Entry 6CD2 (X-ray diffraction, 3.70 A resolution); this record covers chains B and C of the 3 polymer chains in the assembly.

== Chain B ==
Molecule: PapGII adhesin protein
Organism: Escherichia coli
UniProt: Q47450 (Q47450_ECOLX); residues 1-316 here correspond to UniProt positions 21-336 (UniProt number = residue number + 20)
Sequence (316 residues; each row starts with the number of its first residue):
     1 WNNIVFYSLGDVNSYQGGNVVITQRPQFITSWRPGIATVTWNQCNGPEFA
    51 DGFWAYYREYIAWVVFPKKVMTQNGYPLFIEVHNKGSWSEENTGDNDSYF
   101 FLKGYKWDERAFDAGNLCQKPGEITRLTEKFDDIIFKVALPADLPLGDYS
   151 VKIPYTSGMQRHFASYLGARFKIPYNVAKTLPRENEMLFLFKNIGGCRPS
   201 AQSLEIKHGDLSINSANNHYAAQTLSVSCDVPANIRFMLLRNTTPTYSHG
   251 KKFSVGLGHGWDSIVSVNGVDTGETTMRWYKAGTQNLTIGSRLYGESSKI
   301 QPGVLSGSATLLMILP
Disulfide bonds: Cys44-Cys118, Cys197-Cys229
Curated features (UniProtKB/Swiss-Prot):
  - binding site (D-galactose): Glu59, Gly104 to Trp107

== Chain C ==
Molecule: Outer membrane usher protein PapC
Organism: Escherichia coli
Sequence (757 residues; numbered 1 to 821; 64 numbers in that range are skipped by the numbering (no residue carries them; nothing is unmodelled there); the number before each row is that of its first residue; X marks 133 residues of unknown identity (built as UNK)):
     1 VEFNTDVLDAADKKNIDFTRFSEAGYVLPGXXXXXXXXXXXXXXXXXXXX
    51 XXXX
    67 XXXXXXXXXXXXXXXXXXXXXXXXXXXXXXXXXXXXXXXXXXXXXXXXXX
   117 XXXXXXXXXXXXXXXXXLPPSRWDDGIPGLMLDYNLNGTVSRNYQGGDSH
   167 QFSYNGTVGGNLGPWRLRADYQGSQEQSRYNGEKTTNRNFTWSRFYLFRA
   217 IPRWRANLTLGENNINSDIFRSWSYTGASLESDDRMLPPRLRGYAPQITG
   267 IAETNARVVVSQQGRVLYDSMVPAGPFSIQDLDSSVRGRLDVEVIEQNGR
   317 KKTFQVDTASVPYLTRPGQVRYKLVSGRSRGYGHETEGPVFATGEASWGL
   367 SNQWSLYGGAVLAGDYNALAAGAGWDLGVPGTLSADITQSVARIEGERTF
   417 QGKSWRLSYSKRFDNADADITFAGYRFSERNYMTMEQYLNARYRNDYSSR
   467 EKEMYTVTLNKNVADWNTSFNLQYSRQTYWDIRKTDYYTVSVNRYFNVFG
   517 LQGVAVGLSASRSKYLGRDNDSAYLRISVPLGTGTASYSGSMSNDRYVNM
   567 AGYTDTFNDGLDSYSLNAGLNSGGGLTSQRQINAYYSHRSPLANLSANIA
   617 SLQKGYTSFGVSASGGA
   651 XXXXXXXXXXXX
   672 XXXXXXXXXXXXXXXX
   714 XXXXXXXXXXXXXXGKRLFAILRLADGSQPPFGASVTSEKGRELGMVADE
   764 GLAWLSGVTPGETLSVNWDGKIQCQVNVPETAISDQQLLLPCTPQKLVPR
   814 GSHHHHHH
Unresolved in the structure: 249-251, 348-354, 431-434, 589-591, 809-821
Disulfide bonds: Cys787-Cys805
Reported in the primary citation:
  - mutagenesis - F745A: unchanged binding to PapDG
  - mutagenesis - F745A: decreased catalytic activity on DSE between PapG and PapF

== Chain B / chain C interface ==
Contacting residue pairs (18; chain B residue first):
  Trp1(B) - Asp430(C)  hydrogen bond (backbone-side chain)
  Gly46(B) - Ala480(C)
  Pro47(B) - Asn478(C)
  Glu48(B) - Asn483(C)  hydrogen bond
  Phe49(B) - Tyr511(C)  hydrophobic
  Phe49(B) - Gly519(C)
  Ala50(B) - Tyr511(C)  hydrogen bond (backbone-side chain)
  Asp51(B) - Ser485(C)  hydrogen bond
  Asp51(B) - Tyr511(C)
  Trp54(B) - Asn478(C)
  Trp54(B) - Ser485(C)  hydrogen bond
  Phe112(B) - Gln296(C)
  Ser165(B) - Asp430(C)
  Tyr166(B) - Asp430(C)
  Asn242(B) - Asp6(C)
  Asn242(B) - Val7(C)
  Thr243(B) - Asp6(C)
  Ser308(B) - Val7(C)
Other interface residues (no listed pair), chain B (25 interface residues in all): Phe53, Glu90, Glu91, Asn92, Thr93, Asp108, Arg110, Gly168, Arg170, Tyr175, Thr310
Other interface residues (no listed pair), chain C (16 interface residues in all): Asn4, Leu8, Lys13, Asn487, Asn509, Asn513

== Overview ==
25 residues of chain B face 16 of chain C across their interface; the contacts include 5 hydrogen bonds. Among
the polar pairs are Trp1(B)-Asp430(C), Glu48(B)-Asn483(C) and Ala50(B)-Tyr511(C). From the paper: F745A of
chain C reduces catalytic activity on DSE between PapG and PapF; F745A of chain C leaves binding to PapDG
unchanged.
Here chain B is PapGII adhesin protein and chain C is Outer membrane usher protein PapC, both from Escherichia
coli. Entry 6CD2 (Crystal structure of the PapC usher bound to the chaperone-adhesin PapD-PapG) was determined
by X-ray diffraction.
